PDB entry 9MH1 | electron microscopy, 2.10 A resolution | chains B and F of the 18 polymer chains in the assembly

Chain B:
Name: Photosystem I P700 chlorophyll a apoprotein A2
From: Dunaliella tertiolecta
Notes: EC 1.97.1.12
Sequence (735 residues; each row starts with the number of its first residue):
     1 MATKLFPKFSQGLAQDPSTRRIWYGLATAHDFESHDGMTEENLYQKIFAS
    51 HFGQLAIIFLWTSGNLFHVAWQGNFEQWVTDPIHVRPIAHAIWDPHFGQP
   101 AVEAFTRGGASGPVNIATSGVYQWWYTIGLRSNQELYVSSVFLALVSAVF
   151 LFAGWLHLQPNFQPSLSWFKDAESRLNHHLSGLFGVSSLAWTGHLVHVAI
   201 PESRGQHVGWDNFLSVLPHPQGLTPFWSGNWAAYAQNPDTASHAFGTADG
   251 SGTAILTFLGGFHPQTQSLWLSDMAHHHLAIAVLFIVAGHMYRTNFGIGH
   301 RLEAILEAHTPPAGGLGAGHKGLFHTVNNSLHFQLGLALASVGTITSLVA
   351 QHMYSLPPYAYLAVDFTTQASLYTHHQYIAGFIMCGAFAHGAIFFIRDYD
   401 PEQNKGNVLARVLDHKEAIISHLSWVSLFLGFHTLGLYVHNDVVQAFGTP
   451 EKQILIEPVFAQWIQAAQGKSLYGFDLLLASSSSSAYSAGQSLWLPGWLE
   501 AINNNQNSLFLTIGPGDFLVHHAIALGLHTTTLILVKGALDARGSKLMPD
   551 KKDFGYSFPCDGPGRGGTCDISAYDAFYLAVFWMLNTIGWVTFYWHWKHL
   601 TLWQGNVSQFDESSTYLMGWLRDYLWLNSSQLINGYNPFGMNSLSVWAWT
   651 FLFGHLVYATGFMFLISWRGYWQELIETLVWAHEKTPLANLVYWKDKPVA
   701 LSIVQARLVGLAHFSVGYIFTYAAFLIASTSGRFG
Disordered / not traced: 1
Metal / ion sites: chlorophyll a Mg (26 sites), coordinated by His30, Gln54, His68, His90, Asp94, His96, His157, His178, His179, His277, His278, His300, His309, His320, His352, His390 and 10 more; 4Fe-4S cluster Fe: Cys560, Cys569 (shared with 2 residues of chain A)
Residues lining bound ligands:
  - beta-carotene (BCR), molecule 1: Phe6, Ile22, Leu26, Val692
  - beta-carotene (BCR), molecule 2: Ala49, Gly53, Ile57, Leu60, Phe67, Ser140, Val141, Ala144, Ser147, Ala148, Leu151, Gly154, Trp155, Leu158
  - beta-carotene (BCR), molecule 3: Leu55, Ile58, Phe59, Trp61, Phe150, Gly182, Leu183, Val186, Ser187
  - beta-carotene (BCR), molecule 4: Phe59, Leu66, Trp124, Trp125, Ile128, Leu130, Ser139, Phe142, Leu143, Trp191, Phe213
  - beta-carotene (BCR), molecule 5: Leu189, Leu223, Phe226, Leu279, Val283, Ile286, Val287, His290, Ile298
  - beta-carotene (BCR), molecule 6: Phe333, Gly336, Leu337, Ala340, Thr344, Met384, Ala387, Phe388, Gly391, Phe394, Phe395, Leu409, Ala539
  - beta-carotene (BCR), molecule 7: Phe388, Leu409, Val412, Val536, Leu540
  - beta-carotene (BCR), molecule 8: Phe429, His433, Leu437, Ile454, Ile456, Phe518, His522
  - beta-carotene (BCR), molecule 9: Leu435, Gly436, Val439
  - beta-carotene (BCR), molecule 10: Val646, Trp649, Thr650, Phe653, Leu675, Ile676, Leu679, Phe720
  - beta-carotene (BCR), molecule 11: Pro687, Leu688, Ala689
  - chlorophyll b (CHL): Trp210, Phe213, Leu214
  - chlorophyll b / chlorophyll a: Leu478, Ser485, Ala486, Ala489, Gly490, Leu493, Trp494
  - chlorophyll a isomer (CL0): Leu621, Leu625, Trp626
  - chlorophyll a (CLA), molecule 1: Phe6, Lys8, Phe9, Gly25, Leu26, Ala29, His30, Phe32, His35, Lys46, Ser50, Gly53, Gln54, Ile57
  - chlorophyll a (CLA), molecule 2: Thr19, Ile22, Trp23, Ile676, Leu679, Val680, His683, Val692, Tyr693, Trp694, Lys695, Asp696, Pro698, Val699, Leu701
  - chlorophyll a (CLA), molecule 3: Trp23, Phe653, Leu656, Val657, Thr660, Met663, Phe664, Leu701, Val709, Ala712, His713, Val716
  - chlorophyll a (CLA), molecule 4: Leu26, Ala27, Thr28, Ala29, His30, Asp31, His332, Leu335, Leu339, Phe382, Ile383, Gly386, Ala389, His390, Ile393, Arg397, Tyr556, Tyr574, Phe577, Val716, Phe720
  - chlorophyll a (CLA), molecule 5: His30, Phe32, Glu33, Tyr44, Ile47, Ser50, His51, Gln54, Leu55, Ile58, Phe169, Arg175, His179, Leu183, Leu331, His332, Gln334, Leu335, Ala338, Leu339, Val342
  - chlorophyll a (CLA), molecule 6: His30, Gln54, Ile57, Ile58, Trp61, Ile379, Phe382, Ile383
  - chlorophyll a (CLA), molecule 7: Phe48, Phe52, Ile128, Gly129, Leu130, Glu135, Ser139, Phe142, Val149, Phe150, Ala153, Leu156, His157, Phe162, Pro164, Trp168, Ser187, Ala190, Trp191, Gly193, His194, His197, Val198, Val208, Gly209, Trp210, Phe213
  - chlorophyll a (CLA), molecule 8: Phe48, His51, Phe52, Leu55, Trp124, Phe150, Trp168, Phe169, Asp171, Ser174, Arg175, His178, His179, Gly182, Leu183, Phe184, Ile345, Tyr359
  - chlorophyll a (CLA), molecule 9: Ile57, Leu60, Trp61, Ser63, Gly64, Phe67, His68, Trp71, Gln72, His90, Ala91, Trp93
  - chlorophyll a (CLA), molecule 10: Ile57, Trp61, Asn65, His68, Val69, Ala89, His90, Asn115, Ile116, Ala117, Thr118, Ser119, Val121, Val646, Trp647, Phe720
  - chlorophyll a (CLA), molecule 11: Phe59, Trp61, Thr62, Ser119, Gly120, Val121, Trp124, Ser187, Ala190, Val342, Ile345, Thr346, Val349, Met353, Tyr359, Leu372, His375, His376, Ile379, Ile383
  - chlorophyll a (CLA), molecule 12: Trp61, Asn65, Thr118, Ser119, Val121, Ser371, Leu372, Thr374, His375, Tyr378, Ile379, Phe382, Trp647, Ile719, Phe720, Tyr722, Ala723, Leu726, Ile727
  - chlorophyll a (CLA), molecule 13: His90, Ala91, Ile92, Trp93, Asp94, Pro95, His96, Phe97, Phe105, Asn115, Ser645, Val646, Trp649
  - chlorophyll a (CLA), molecule 14: Trp124, Thr127, Ile128, Leu183, Phe184, Ser187, Ser188, Trp191, Met274, His277, His278, Ile281, Phe285, Ile345, Leu348, Val349, His352, Met353, Pro358, Tyr359
  - chlorophyll a (CLA), molecule 15: Trp168, Asp171, Ser174, His178, Thr294, Asn295, Phe296
  - chlorophyll a (CLA), molecule 16: Ala172, Arg175, Leu176, His179, Phe184, Leu302, Leu306, Phe324, Val327, Asn328, Leu337, Ala338, Ser341, Val342, Ile345
  - chlorophyll a (CLA), molecule 17: Leu176, Leu180, Phe184, Leu284, Phe285, Ala288, Met291, Tyr292, Leu302, Ile305, Leu306
  - chlorophyll a (CLA), molecule 18: Asn177, His178, Ser181, Gly182, Val186, Ile286, Gly289, His290, Tyr292, Thr294, Phe296, Ile298, Gly299
  - chlorophyll a (CLA), molecule 19: Leu189, Ala190, Thr192, Gly193, Val196, His197, Phe213, Leu214, Val216, Leu217, Pro218, His219, Gly222, Leu223, Phe226, Trp227, Tyr234, Ile255, Leu256, Leu279
  - chlorophyll a (CLA), molecule 20: Phe226, Trp231, Ala232, Tyr234, Ala235, Leu256, Thr257, Phe258, His276, Leu279, Ala280, Val283, Val287, Leu493
  - chlorophyll a (CLA), molecule 21: Thr257, Phe258, Gly260, Gly261, Leu269, Asp273, Met274, His276, His277, Ala280, Ile281, Leu284, His352, Leu356, Trp494, Trp498
  - chlorophyll a (CLA), molecule 22: Val287, His300, Ala304, Ile305, Ala308, His309
  - chlorophyll a (CLA), molecule 23: Val287, Ala288, His290, Met291, Ile298, Gly299, His300
  - chlorophyll a (CLA), molecule 24: Ile305, Leu306, His309, Leu316, His320, Leu323, Val327, Phe333, Val408, Leu409, Val412
  - chlorophyll a (CLA), molecule 25: Ala308, His309, Thr310, Pro311, Pro312, Gly315, Leu316
  - chlorophyll a (CLA), molecule 26: Gly315, Leu316, Gly317, Val408, Arg411, Val412, Asp414, His415, Ala418, Ile419, His422
  - chlorophyll a (CLA), molecule 27: Leu337, Ala340, Ser341, Thr344, Ile345, Leu348, Gln351, His352, Tyr354, Ser355, Leu356, Leu509, Phe510
  - chlorophyll a (CLA), molecule 28: Thr344, Ser347, Leu348, Gln351, Gln377, Gly381, Met384, Phe388, Leu528, Thr531, Thr532, Leu535, Met584, Ile588
  - chlorophyll a (CLA), molecule 29: Gln351, Tyr354, Tyr373, Gln377, Phe460, Ala461, Ile464, Gln465, Phe510, Leu511, Ile513, His521, Ile524, Leu528, Val591, Tyr594, Trp595, Lys598, His599
  - chlorophyll a (CLA), molecule 30: Ala418, His422, Trp425
  - chlorophyll a (CLA), molecule 31: Ile419, His422, Leu423, Trp425, Val426, Ala525, Leu528, His529, Thr532
  - chlorophyll a (CLA), molecule 32: Ser421, His422, Ser424, Trp425, Leu428, Phe432
  - chlorophyll a (CLA), molecule 33: Ser424, Ser427, Leu428, Gly431, Phe432, Leu435, Leu526, Thr530, Leu533, Ile534, Leu579, Phe582, Trp583
  - chlorophyll a (CLA), molecule 34: Trp425, Val426, Phe429, Leu430, Ile456, Glu457, Pro458, Val459, Phe460, Ala461, Phe518, His521, His522, Ala525, His529
  - chlorophyll a (CLA), molecule 35: Trp425, Leu428, Phe429, Phe432, His433
  - chlorophyll a (CLA), molecule 36: His433, Gly436, Leu437, Val439, His440, Val443, Phe447, Lys452, Ile454
  - chlorophyll a (CLA), molecule 37: Thr434, Leu435, Tyr438, Val520, Ala523, Asn586, Gly589, Trp590, Phe593, Leu617, Trp620, Leu625, Ser629, Ile633, Phe651, Gly654, His655, Tyr658, Tyr718, Thr721, Tyr722, Phe725
  - chlorophyll a (CLA), molecule 38: Leu435, Val439, Asp442, Leu526, Phe582, Trp583, Asn586, Trp590, Leu617, Leu621, Leu625, Tyr658, Phe714, Tyr718
  - chlorophyll a (CLA), molecule 39: Val459, Phe460, Trp463
  - chlorophyll a (CLA), molecule 40: Trp463, Ile464, Ala467, Gln468, Leu478, Leu479, Ala486, Trp494, Leu495, Trp498, Phe510
  - chlorophyll a (CLA), molecule 41: Trp649, Leu652, Phe653, His655, Leu656, Tyr658, Ala659, Phe662
  - chlorophyll a (CLA), molecule 42: Ala659, Phe662, Met663, Ile666, Tyr671, Trp672, Leu675
  - chlorophyll a (CLA), molecule 43: Leu679, Ala682, His683, Thr686, Ala689, Val692
  - chlorophyll a (CLA), molecule 44: Trp681, Ala682, Lys685, Thr686, Pro687
  - chlorophyll a (CLA), molecule 45: Thr686, Pro687, Leu688
  - dodecyl-alpha-D-maltoside (LMU): Asp211, Phe213, Leu214, Ser215
  - phylloquinone (PQN): Trp23, Leu26, Met663, Phe664, Ser667, Trp668, Trp672, Ile676, Ala700, Leu701, Ala706
  - phosphatidylethanolamine (PTY): Ser132, Gln134, Glu135, Val138, Val141, His207, Trp210, Asp211
  - 4Fe-4S cluster (SF4): Cys560, Gly562, Pro563, Thr568, Cys569, Trp668, Ile703, Arg707

Chain F:
Name: PSAF1
From: Dunaliella tertiolecta
Sequence (227 residues; row label = number of the first residue in the row):
     1 MASLAQMNLRSAPLARAPAARPVARRSAIVAKAQEQNMGAVACATALALT
    51 MGLTADVQPASADVAGLTPCSESKAYNKLERKELKTLEKRLKKYEPGSAP
   101 YLALQATKERTQNRFKNYAKAGLLCGNDGLPHLISDPGLALRFNHAGEVF
   151 IPTFGFLYVAGYIGHVGRQYIIKSKEDAKPTDKEIILDVPLALQLAFQGW
   201 AWPLAAIQELRNGSLLEKDENITVSPR
Disordered / not traced: 1-62
Metal / ion sites: chlorophyll a Mg near Asp136 (its only coordinating residue here)
Residues lining bound ligands:
  - beta-carotene (BCR), molecule 1: Asn117, Leu133, Glu148, Val149, Pro152
  - beta-carotene (BCR), molecule 2: Ser135, Pro137, Val149, Phe150, Thr153, Gly161, Gly164, His165, Trp202, Ala206, Leu215
  - beta-carotene (BCR), molecule 3: Pro152, Phe156, Val159, Ile163
  - chlorophyll a (CLA), molecule 1: Tyr118, Val159, Trp200
  - chlorophyll a (CLA), molecule 2: Ser135, Thr153, Leu157
  - chlorophyll a (CLA), molecule 3: Asp136, Pro137, Gly138, Leu139, Arg142
  - chlorophyll a (CLA), molecule 4: Val149, Pro152, Thr153, Phe156, Leu157, Ala160, Gly161, Ile163, Gly164, Trp202
  - chlorophyll a (CLA), molecule 5: Leu157, Trp202, Pro203, Ile207, Leu210, Leu216, Asp219
  - chlorophyll a (CLA), molecule 6: Tyr158, Trp200, Pro203, Leu204, Ile207, Gln208, Arg211, Asn212
  - chlorophyll a (CLA), molecule 7: Tyr158, Val159, Tyr162, Ile163, Val166, Ala196, Phe197, Trp200
  - chlorophyll a (CLA), molecule 8: Ile163, Gly164, Val166, Gly167, Tyr170, Leu187, Ala192
  - chlorophyll a (CLA), molecule 9: Tyr170, Ile171, Glu184, Leu187, Leu193
  - dodecyl-alpha-D-maltoside (LMU): Leu210, Arg211, Gly213, Leu216
  - phosphatidylethanolamine (PTY): Ala121, Leu141, Asn144, His145, Ala146, Gly147, Glu148, Phe150, Ile151

Interface between chain B and chain F:
Contacting residue pairs (51; chain B residue first):
  Leu413(B) - Arg227(F)  hydrogen bond (backbone-side chain)
  Asp414(B) - Arg227(F)  salt bridge
  Lys416(B) - Ser225(F)  hydrogen bond
  Lys416(B) - Arg227(F)
  Glu417(B) - Ser225(F)  hydrogen bond (side chain-backbone)
  Glu417(B) - Arg227(F)  salt bridge
  Gly448(B) - Glu83(F)
  Thr449(B) - Glu83(F)
  Thr449(B) - Arg114(F)
  Pro450(B) - Leu79(F)  hydrophobic
  Pro450(B) - Glu83(F)
  Pro450(B) - Leu130(F)
  Glu451(B) - Leu79(F)
  Glu451(B) - Glu83(F)
  Glu451(B) - Arg114(F)  salt bridge
  Glu451(B) - Phe115(F)
  Glu451(B) - Tyr118(F)
  Glu451(B) - Leu130(F)
  Glu451(B) - Pro131(F)
  Lys452(B) - Arg114(F)
  Lys452(B) - Tyr118(F)
  Gln453(B) - Leu130(F)
  Leu455(B) - Leu130(F)  hydrophobic
  Leu455(B) - Pro131(F)
  Leu455(B) - His132(F)
  Leu455(B) - Leu133(F)  hydrogen bond (backbone-backbone)
  Ile456(B) - Leu133(F)
  Ile456(B) - Ser135(F)
  Ile456(B) - Val149(F)  hydrophobic
  Glu457(B) - Leu67(F)
  Glu457(B) - His132(F)  salt bridge
  Glu457(B) - Leu133(F)  hydrogen bond (backbone-backbone)
  Val459(B) - Ser135(F)
  Val459(B) - Asp136(F)
  Phe460(B) - Asp136(F)
  Gln462(B) - Ala65(F)
  Tyr473(B) - Ala65(F)  hydrogen bond (backbone-backbone)
  Tyr473(B) - Gly66(F)  hydrogen bond (backbone-backbone)
  Pro515(B) - His132(F)
  Arg543(B) - Arg227(F)
  Gly544(B) - Ser225(F)
  Gly544(B) - Pro226(F)
  Gly544(B) - Arg227(F)
  Ser545(B) - Ser225(F)
  Ser545(B) - Pro226(F)
  Lys546(B) - Thr223(F)
  Lys546(B) - Val224(F)
  Lys546(B) - Ser225(F)
  Lys546(B) - Pro226(F)
  Pro549(B) - Pro226(F)  hydrophobic
  Lys552(B) - Arg227(F)
Also at the interface, not in a pair above, chain B (29 interface residues in all): Ile454, Leu472, Phe475, Asp611, Glu612
Also at the interface, not in a pair above, chain F (22 interface residues in all): Asp128, Leu139

Summary:
The interface between chain B and chain F involves 29 residues on one side and 22 on the other, with 7
hydrogen bonds and 4 salt bridges. Polar contacts include Asp414(B)-Arg227(F), Glu417(B)-Arg227(F) and
Glu451(B)-Arg114(F).
Chain B is Photosystem I P700 chlorophyll a apoprotein A2 and chain F is PSAF1, both from Dunaliella
tertiolecta; the structure, Dunaliella tertiolecta PSI-LHCI supercomplex, was determined by electron
microscopy together with 9MGW, 9MGZ and 9MH0 from the same study.
